8DDY - chains D and E of the 6 polymer chains in the assembly; structure by electron microscopy, 2.89 A resolution.

[Chain D]
Molecule: Allophycocyanin subunit beta
Organism: Synechococcus sp. 63AY4M1
UniProtKB: A0A2G8PA94 (A0A2G8PA94_9SYNE); numbering as in UniProt (aligned over 1-161)
Sequence (161 residues; row label = number of the first residue in the row):
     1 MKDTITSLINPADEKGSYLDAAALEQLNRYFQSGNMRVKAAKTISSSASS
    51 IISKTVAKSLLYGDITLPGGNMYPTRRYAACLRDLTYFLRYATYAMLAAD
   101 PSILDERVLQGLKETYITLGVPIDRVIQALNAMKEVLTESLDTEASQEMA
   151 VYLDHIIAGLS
Unresolved in the structure: 161
Covalently attached groups: phycocyanobilin (CYC) linked to Cys81
Modified positions: Asn71 (N-methyl asparagine; MEN)
Small-molecule neighbours:
  - phycocyanobilin (CYC), molecule 1: Leu60, Ile65, Asn71, Met72, Arg76, Arg77, Ala80, Arg83, Asp84, Leu85, Tyr87, Phe88, Tyr91, Arg107, Val108, Leu112, Thr115, Tyr116, Leu119, Val121, Pro122, Arg125, Val126
  - phycocyanobilin (CYC), molecule 2: Leu61, Tyr62, Gly63, Thr66, Tyr73, Pro74, Thr75, Tyr78

[Chain E]
Molecule: Allophycocyanin subunit alpha
Organism: Synechococcus sp. 63AY4M1
UniProtKB: A0A2G8PAX6 (A0A2G8PAX6_9SYNE); residues 28-184 here correspond to UniProt positions 1-157 (UniProt number = residue number - 27)
Sequence (184 residues; numbered 1 to 184; the number before each row is that of its first residue):
     1 MGHHHHHHHHHHSSGHIEGRHMQAAASMSIVAQVIAQSDAADRFLSSAEI
    51 AKLEDFFSKGQVRIRAAQKLAENEQKIVQEGSKRFWAKCPNTPSNKGNPQ
   101 KTALCQRDQGWYIRLVSYCILAGNDKPLEDIGLNGMREMYISLGVPLPNL
   151 RVAMSCLKEVAAGILSSEEMALAAPYFDRLIRAF
Unresolved in the structure: 1-26
Covalently attached groups: phycocyanobilin (CYC) linked to Cys105
Differences from the reference sequence: initiating methionine (1); expression tag (2-27)
Small-molecule neighbours: phycocyanobilin (CYC): Phe85, Thr92, Pro93, Ser94, Lys101, Leu104, Arg107, Asp108, Gln109, Trp111, Tyr112, Arg114, Leu115, Ile131, Gly132, Met139, Tyr140, Leu143, Val145, Asn149, Leu150, Ala153, Met154

[How chain D and chain E interact]
Residue-residue contacts - 26 pairs, chain D then chain E:
  Ser53(D) with Ser142(E), hydrogen bond (side chain-backbone)
  Leu61(D) with Leu143(E), hydrophobic
  Tyr62(D) with Gln100(E); Lys101(E); Leu104(E), hydrophobic
  Thr66(D) with Trp111(E)
  Leu67(D) with Arg107(E); Trp111(E), hydrophobic
  Pro68(D) with Trp111(E)
  Tyr73(D) with Trp111(E), hydrophobic; Arg114(E), hydrogen bond; Ile131(E)
  Pro74(D) with Ile131(E)
  Thr75(D) with Ile131(E), hydrogen bond (side chain-backbone); Gly132(E); Asn134(E), hydrogen bond (side chain-backbone); Gly135(E); Met136(E); Met139(E)
  Arg76(D) with Asn134(E), hydrogen bond (backbone-backbone)
  Tyr78(D) with Met139(E), hydrophobic; Ser142(E); Leu143(E)
  Ala79(D) with Gly135(E)
  Leu82(D) with Glu138(E); Ser142(E)
Interface residues without a listed pair, chain E (17 interface residues in all): Asp130, Leu133

[Overview]
13 residues of chain D face 17 of chain E across their interface; the contacts include 5 hydrogen bonds. Polar
contacts include Ser53(D)-Ser142(E), Tyr73(D)-Arg114(E) and Thr75(D)-Ile131(E). Ligands of chain D:
phycocyanobilin. Covalently linked phycocyanobilin: at Cys81(D). Covalently linked phycocyanobilin: at
Cys105(E).
Here chain D is Allophycocyanin subunit beta and chain E is Allophycocyanin subunit alpha, both from
Synechococcus sp. 63AY4M1. Entry 8DDY (Helical rods of far-red light-absorbing allophycocyanin in
Synechococcus sp) was determined by electron microscopy.
